PDB entry 8AT4 | electron microscopy, 33.00 A resolution (very low resolution: no residue pairs are listed; an interface is given only as per-side residue counts) | chains A and D of the 8 polymer chains in the assembly

[Chain A]
Molecule: HAUS augmin-like complex subunit 1
Source organism: Xenopus laevis
Reference sequence: Q3B8L5 (Q3B8L5_XENLA); residues 1-286 here correspond to UniProt positions 2-287 (UniProt number = residue number + 1)
Chain sequence (286 residues; row label = number of the first residue in the row):
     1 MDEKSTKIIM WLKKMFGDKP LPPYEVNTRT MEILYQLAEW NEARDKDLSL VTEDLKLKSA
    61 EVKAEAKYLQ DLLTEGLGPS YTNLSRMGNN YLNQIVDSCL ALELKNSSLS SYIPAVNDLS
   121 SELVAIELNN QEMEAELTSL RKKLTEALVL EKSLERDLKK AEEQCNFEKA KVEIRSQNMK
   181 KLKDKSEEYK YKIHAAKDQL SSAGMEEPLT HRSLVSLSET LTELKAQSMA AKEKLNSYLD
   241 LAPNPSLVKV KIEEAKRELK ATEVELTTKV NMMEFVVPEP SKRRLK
Construct notes: variant R156 (Gln157 in Q3B8L5)

[Chain D]
Molecule: HAUS augmin-like complex subunit 5
Source organism: Xenopus laevis
Reference sequence: A0A1L8FPI2 (A0A1L8FPI2_XENLA); numbering as in UniProt (aligned over 1-666)
Chain sequence (666 residues; row label = number of the first residue in the row):
     1 MERRSLAQEL KKWAVEEMGL PAQKAPSEEM LQRLFIGQCG DIWKFIIRHI HSHRTVRKIE
    61 GNLLWYQQLQ HTEAQRTAEE EQQQRRKQLC KEILELRAEL HHLQEQIQTA EREIVGQDLN
   121 CERAQDLCRR SLLLRAFNKK REEECEALCQ SNKKIQYRCE QLQEIRRASQ REVMFSAVDP
   181 DLSSSTFLEP EVLRDVREVC KLRFKFLRSL HDDSISSSVH PGKEDLRSLS HQQWMSMAEK
   241 VWNTHTPNHI LAALERLTLN STQELKKLQF SQAADLSKGP SCQLKEFSEP ITQSRSCNES
   301 THLDPQETLP SFHSLIQEGW ANSVKVSSEL RRVQSQAQAL SEHLAERIQE IHKKLSDGSE
   361 VSVLTRAAFD AELRCVILRG CRDALMQECR MLQEEAAGKK QEMKLLQQQQ QNIQEACLLL
   421 DKKQKHIQIL IKGNSSSKSQ IRRSSVEAQK YVQDKLLPWP QEIIQESQRL QDSIQKEVKH
   481 FSAICLPALL KVSTDGFNLL PSRELSINRM SNTHAPYYGI FKGIYESVRL PLYKAPESVL
   541 SHVADMKKQL FFLRSQLSSR SEAISKTQRA LQKNTNPDTD ALLKSLSDHY SLELDEMVPK
   601 MQRLIQQCEK HQEYGKEVQA TVMDWWEQPV QLCLPSEERG GLTLRQWRER WTVAVTALQR
   661 ATGSRS

[Chain A / chain D interface]
At this resolution (33 A) residue pairs are not listed: 40 residues of chain A and 40 of chain D lie at the interface.

[In short]
The chain A/chain D interface involves 40 residues from each chain.
Chain A is HAUS augmin-like complex subunit 1 and chain D is HAUS augmin-like complex subunit 5, both from
Xenopus laevis; the structure, Structure of the augmin holocomplex in closed conformation, was determined by
electron microscopy (same publication as 8AT2 and 8AT3).
